Entry 8ETJ (electron microscopy, 3.20 A resolution); this record covers chains 1 and Y of the 35 polymer chains in the assembly.

[Chain 1]
Molecule: 3497-nt RNA strand
Source organism: Schizosaccharomyces pombe
Sequence (3497 nucleotides; each row starts with the number of its first residue):
     1 AUUUGACCUCAAAUCAGGUAGGACUACGCGCUGAACUUAAGCAUAUCAAU
    51 AAGCGCAGGAAAAGAAAAUAACCAUGAUUCCCUCAGUAACGGCGAGUGAA
   101 GCGGGAAAAGCUCAAAUUUGAAAUCUGGCAACAUUUCUUUUGUUGUCCGA
   151 GUUGUAAUUUCAAGAAGCUGCUUUGAGUGUAGACGAUCGGUCUAAGUUCC
   201 UUGGAACAGGACGUCAGAGAGGGUGAGAACCCCGUCUUUGGUCGAUUGGA
   251 UAUGCCAUAUAAAGCGCUUUCGAAGAGUCGAGUUGUUUGGGAAUGCAGCU
   301 CUAAAUGGGUGGUAAAUUUCAUCUAAAGCUAAAUAUUGGCGAGAGACCGA
   351 UAGCGAACAAGUAGAGUGAUCGAAAGAUGAAAAGAACUUUGAAAAGAGAG
   401 UUAAAUAGUACGUGAAAUUGCUGAAAGGGAAGCAUUGGAAAUCAGUCUUA
   451 CCUGGGUGAGAUCAGUAGUCUCUUCGCGAGACUAUGCACUCUGAACCUGU
   501 GGUAGGUCAGCAUCAGUUUUCGGGGGCGGAAAAAGAAUAAGGGAAGGUGG
   551 CUUUCCGGGUUCUGCCUGGGGAGUGUUUAUAGCCCUUGUUGUAAUACGUC
   601 CACUGGGGACUGAGGACUGCGGCUUCGUGCCAAGGAUGCUGACAUAAUGG
   651 UUUUCAAUGGCCCGUCUUGAAACACGGACCAAGGAGUCUAGCAUCUAUGC
   701 GAGUGUUUGGGUGAUGAAAACCCAUCCGCGAAAUGAAAGUGAAUGCAGGU
   751 GGGAACGCCCUUGUGGCGUGCACCAUCGACCGACCCGGAAGUUUGUCAAU
   801 GGAAGGGUUUGAGUAAGAGCAUAGCUGUUGGGACCCGAAAGAUGGUGAAC
   851 UAUGCCUGAAUAGGGUGAAGCCAGAGGAAACUCUGGUGGAGGCUCGUAGA
   901 GAUUCUGACGUGCAAAUCGAUCUUCAAAUUUGGGUAUAGGGGCGAAAGAC
   951 UAAUCGAACCAUCUAGUAGCUGGUUCCUGCCGAAGUUUCCCUCAGGAUAG
  1001 CAGAAACUCAGAUCAGUUUUAUGAGGUAAAGCGAAUGAUUAGAGGUCUUG
  1051 GGGAAGGAAUUUCCUCAACCUAUUCUCAAACUUUAAAUAUGUAAGACGCC
  1101 CUUGUCGCUUAAUUGGACGUGGGCCAUCGAAUGAGAGUUUCUAGUGGGCC
  1151 AUUUUUGGUAAGCAGAACUGGCGAUGCGGGAUGAACCGAACGUGAGGUUA
  1201 AGGUGCCGGAAUGUACGCUCAUCAGACACCAGAAAAGGUGUUAGUUCAUC
  1251 UAGACAGCAGGACGGUGGCCAUGGAAGUCGGAAUCCGCUAAGGAGUGUGU
  1301 AACAACUCACCUGCCGAAUGAACUAGCCCUGAAAAUGGAUGGCGCUUAAG
  1351 CGUACUACCCAUACCUCACCGUCUGGGUUAGCUUUGAGAAGCUCAGACGA
  1401 GUAGGCAGGCGUGGAGGUUUGUGACGAAGCCUUGGGCGUGAGCCUGGGUC
  1451 GAACAGCCUCUAGUGCAGAUCUUGGUGGAAGUAGCAAAUAUUCAAAUGAG
  1501 AACUUUGAAGACUGAAGUGGGGAAAGGUUCCAUGUGAACAGCAGUUGGAC
  1551 AUGGGUUAGUCGAUCCUAAGAGAUAGGGAAGCUCCGUAUGAAAGUUGCAC
  1601 GAUUUUUCGUGCCUCCUAUCGAAAGGGAAUCCGGUUAAUAUUCCGGAACC
  1651 AGAAGGUGGAAUCAACACGGCAACGUAAAUGAAGUUGGAGACGUCGGCGG
  1701 GAGCCCUGGGAAGAGUUCUCUUUUCUUUUUAACAAACCAUUGAACUACCC
  1751 UGAAAUCGGUUUAUCCGGAGCUAGGGUAUGGUGUUUGGAAGAGUUCAGCG
  1801 CCUCAUGCUGAAUCCGGUGCGCUCUCGACGGCCCUUGAAAAUCCAACGGA
  1851 AGAAUGGACCUUCGGGUCCUUGUUUUCACAUCUGGUCGUACUCAUAACCG
  1901 CAGCAGGUCUCCAAGGUGAACAGCCUCUAGUUGAUAGAACAAUGUAGAUA
  1951 AGGGAAGUCGGCAAAAUGGAUCCGUAACUUCGGGAUAAGGAUUGGCUCUA
  2001 AGGGUUGGGUACGUUGGGCCUUGGAACCUGAACGGUUGCUGGACUGAGCG
  2051 UGGACCGAUGUCUUUUCUCGCCUUUCGGGGUGAGAAGGGAUGUUGGACCU
  2101 GCUUGGACCUUGGCGGCCGGGAAGUCCUUGGUCGGGCUUUUCUCCUUCUC
  2151 GGGGAUUAUGCUCUUACUGGCGUACGUUUAACAACCAACUUAGAACUGGU
  2201 ACGGACAAGGGGAAUCUGACUGUCUAAUUAAAACAUAGCAUUGCGAUGGC
  2251 CAGAAAGUGGUGUUGACGCAAUGUGAUUUCUGCCCAGUGCUCUGAAUGUC
  2301 AAAGUGAAGAAAUUCAACCAAGCGCGGGUAAACGGCGGGAGUAACUAUGA
  2351 CUCUCUUAAGGUAGCCAAAUGCCUCGUCAUCUAACUAGUGACGCGCAUGA
  2401 AUGGAUUAACGAGAUUCCCACUGUCCCUAUCUACUAUCUAGCGAAACCAC
  2451 AGCCUGGGGAACGGGCCAGGCAAAAUCAGCGGGGAAAGAAGACCCUGUUG
  2501 AGCUUGACUCUAGUUUGACAUUGUGAAGAGACAUAGAGGGUGUAGGAUAA
  2551 GUGGGAGUAUGUUUCGGCAUACGCCGGUGAAAUACCACUACCUUUAUCGU
  2601 UUCUUUACUUAAUCAAUGAAGCGGAAUUGGGAUUUAUUUCCCAUAUUCUA
  2651 GCGUUAAAGUUUCUUCGCGAACUGAUCCGCGUUGAUGACAUUGUCAGGUG
  2701 GGGAGUUUGGCUGGGGCGGCACAUCUGUUAAAAGAUAACGCAGGUGUCCU
  2751 AAGGGGGACUCAUCGAGAACAGAAAUCUCGAGUAGAAUAAAAGGGUAAAA
  2801 GUCCCCUUGAUUUUGAUUUUCAGUGUGAAUACAAACCAUGAAAGUGUGGC
  2851 CUAUCGAUCCUUUGUUCCCUCGAAAUUUGAGGACAGAGGUGCCAGAAAAG
  2901 UUACCACAGGGAUAACUGGCUUGUGGCAGUCAAGCGUUCAUAGCGACAUU
  2951 GCUUUUUGAUUCUUCGAUGUCGGCUCUUCCUAUCAUACCGAAGCAGAAUU
  3001 CGGUAAGCGUUGGAUUGUUCACCCACUAAUAGGGAACGUGAGCUGGGUUU
  3051 AGACCGUCGUGAGACAGGUUAGUUUUACCCUACUGAUGAAGUGUCGUCGC
  3101 AAUGGUAAUUCAACUUAGUACGAGAGGAACCGUUGAUUCAGAUCAUUGGU
  3151 AUUUGCGGCUGCCUGACAAGGCAAUGCCGCGGAGCUAUCAUCUGCUGGAU
  3201 AACGGCUGAACGCCUCUAAGCCAGAAUCCGUGCCAGAAAGCGACGAUUUU
  3251 UUGGUCCGCAUGAUUUAUAUGUAUAAAAAUAGAGGUAGGACUUGUUCCUA
  3301 CUCUCCUGUAUCGUAGAAGAUGGGCGAUGGUUGAUGAAACGGAAGUGUUU
  3351 UAUUGACUUGUCCAUGAAAUUCCAUUGAAAUCUUGUGCGGAAUCGAAUCC
  3401 AUUGCAUACGACUUUAAUGUGGAACGGGGUAUUGUAAGCAGUAGAGUAGC
  3451 CUUGUUGUUACGAUCUGCUGAGAUUAAGCCUUUGUUCCCAAGAUUUG
Not modelled in the structure: 1-2, 36-46, 92-95, 288-293, 446-505, 557-568, 668-671, 793-798, 849-957, 1026-1087, 1095-1129, 1227-1230, 1380-1387, 1486-1489, 1557-1909, 1969-2417, 2484-2918, 2937-2942, 2954-2976, 3015-3021, 3036-3079, 3290-3297, 3375-3379, 3442-3464
Construct notes: conflict U2930 (C6612 in 157310483), A2948 (G6594 in 157310483), U3196 (C6346 in 157310483)

[Chain Y]
Protein: 60S ribosomal protein L26
Source organism: Schizosaccharomyces pombe
Reference sequence: P78946 (RL26_SCHPO); residues 1-126 here = UniProt positions 1-126
Chain sequence (126 residues; each row starts with the number of its first residue):
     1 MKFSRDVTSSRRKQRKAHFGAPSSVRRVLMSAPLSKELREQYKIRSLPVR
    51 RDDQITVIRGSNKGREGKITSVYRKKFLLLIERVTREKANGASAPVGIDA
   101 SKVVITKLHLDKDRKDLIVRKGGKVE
Not modelled in the structure: 126

[How chain 1 and chain Y interact]
Residue-residue contacts (86; chain 1 residue first):
  U191(1) with Arg120(Y), hydrogen bond to the phosphate
  C192(1) with Arg120(Y), sugar contact; Lys121(Y), phosphate contact
  U193(1) with Lys121(Y), salt bridge to the phosphate
  A195(1) with Arg45(Y), salt bridge to the phosphate
  G196(1) with Arg45(Y), salt bridge to the phosphate
  U197(1) with Lys36(Y), salt bridge to the phosphate; Arg39(Y), salt bridge to the phosphate; Ile58(Y), base contact; Arg59(Y), hydrogen bond to the base; Lys102(Y), base contact
  G204(1) with Ser61(Y), hydrogen bond to the sugar
  A205(1) with Gly60(Y), phosphate contact; Ser61(Y), sugar contact
  A206(1) with Arg59(Y), phosphate contact; Gly60(Y), phosphate contact; Lys63(Y), salt bridge to the phosphate
  C207(1) with Arg59(Y), salt bridge to the phosphate
  G219(1) with Met1(Y), hydrogen bond to the phosphate
  A220(1) with Met1(Y), hydrogen bond to the phosphate; Lys2(Y), sugar contact; Thr8(Y), base contact; Ser9(Y), hydrogen bond to the base; Gln14(Y), base contact
  G221(1) with Ser9(Y), hydrogen bond to the sugar; Ser10(Y), sugar contact; Gln14(Y), hydrogen bond to the base
  G222(1) with Arg11(Y), salt bridge to the phosphate; Gln14(Y), sugar contact; Arg15(Y), phosphate contact
  G223(1) with Arg11(Y), salt bridge to the phosphate; Arg15(Y), salt bridge to the phosphate; His18(Y), hydrogen bond to the sugar; Ser101(Y), hydrogen bond to the base
  U224(1) with Asp99(Y), sugar contact; Lys102(Y), hydrogen bond to the base
  G225(1) with Gly60(Y), base contact; Ser61(Y), hydrogen bond to the base
  A228(1) with Lys102(Y), base contact
  C231(1) with Pro33(Y), sugar contact; Arg45(Y), salt bridge to the phosphate; Ser101(Y), hydrogen bond to the sugar; Lys102(Y), hydrogen bond to the base
  C232(1) with Leu29(Y), hydrogen bond to the sugar; Ser31(Y), sugar contact; Pro33(Y), phosphate contact; Arg45(Y), phosphate contact; Ser46(Y), phosphate contact; Ser101(Y), sugar contact
  C233(1) with Val28(Y), sugar contact; Leu29(Y), sugar contact; Ser31(Y), phosphate contact; Ser46(Y), hydrogen bond to the phosphate
  G234(1) with Val28(Y), phosphate contact
  U235(1) with Met1(Y), hydrogen bond to the sugar; Lys2(Y), hydrogen bond to the sugar; Val7(Y), phosphate contact
  C236(1) with Met1(Y), sugar contact; Lys2(Y), phosphate contact; Phe3(Y), hydrogen bond to the phosphate; Ser4(Y), hydrogen bond to the phosphate
  G343(1) with Arg5(Y), sugar contact; Asp6(Y), phosphate contact; Val7(Y), phosphate contact; Thr8(Y), phosphate contact; Lys13(Y), salt bridge to the phosphate
  A344(1) with Lys2(Y), salt bridge to the phosphate; Val7(Y), phosphate contact; Thr8(Y), phosphate contact; Ser9(Y), hydrogen bond to the phosphate
  A382(1) with Lys88(Y), phosphate contact
  A383(1) with Arg86(Y), hydrogen bond to the sugar; Lys88(Y), salt bridge to the phosphate
  G384(1) with Lys88(Y), phosphate contact; Ala89(Y), phosphate contact
  A386(1) with Ala89(Y), sugar contact; Asn90(Y), hydrogen bond to the sugar
  U401(1) with Arg86(Y), hydrogen bond to the phosphate
  U402(1) with Arg86(Y), salt bridge to the phosphate
  A714(1) with Arg5(Y), hydrogen bond to the base
  U715(1) with Phe3(Y), sugar contact
  G716(1) with Met1(Y), base contact; Lys2(Y), hydrogen bond to the base; Phe3(Y), sugar contact; Arg5(Y), hydrogen bond to the base
  A717(1) with Arg5(Y), hydrogen bond to the sugar
Other interface residues (no listed pair), chain 1 (41 interface residues in all): U198, A218, C230, U237, A342
Other interface residues (no listed pair), chain Y (42 interface residues in all): Phe19, Ala32, Asn62, Glu87, Leu117

[Overview]
41 residues of chain 1 and 42 residues of chain Y are in contact; the contacts include 28 hydrogen bonds and
15 salt bridges. Polar contacts include U197(1)-Arg59(Y), A220(1)-Ser9(Y) and G221(1)-Gln14(Y).
Chain 1 is a 3497-nt RNA strand and chain Y is 60S ribosomal protein L26, both from Schizosaccharomyces pombe;
the structure, Fkbp39 associated 60S nascent ribosome State 2, was determined by electron microscopy (same
publication as 8ESQ, 8ESR, 8ETC, 8ETG, 8ETH, 8ETI and 3 further entries).
